PDB entry 3V61 | X-ray diffraction, 2.80 A resolution | chains A and B

Chain A:
Molecule: Ubiquitin-like protein SMT3
Organism: Saccharomyces cerevisiae
Reference sequence: Q12306 (SMT3_YEAST); numbering as in UniProt (aligned over 20-98)
Sequence (84 residues; numbered 15 to 98; the number before each row is that of its first residue):
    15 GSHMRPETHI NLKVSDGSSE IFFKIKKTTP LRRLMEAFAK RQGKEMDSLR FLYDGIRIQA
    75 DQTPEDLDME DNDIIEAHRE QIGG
Not modelled in the structure: 15-21
Sequence notes: expression tag (15-19)
Curated features (UniProtKB/Swiss-Prot):
  - cross-link: Gly98 (Glycyl lysine isopeptide (Gly-Lys) (interchain with K-? in acceptor proteins))
Metal / ion sites: barium ion site 1 near Asp82 (its only coordinating residue here); barium ion site 2 near Asp87 (its only coordinating residue here)

Chain B:
Molecule: Proliferating cell nuclear antigen
Organism: Saccharomyces cerevisiae
Reference sequence: P15873 (PCNA_YEAST); residue numbers follow UniProt; this construct covers 1-258
Sequence (258 residues; each row starts with the number of its first residue):
     1 MLEAKFEEAS LFKRIIDGFK DCVQLVNFQC KEDGIIAQAV DDSRVLLVSL EIGVEAFQEY
    61 RCDHPVTLGM DLTSLSKILR CGNNTDTLTL IADNTPDSII LLFEDTKKDR IAEYSLKLMD
   121 IDADFLGIEE LQYDSTLSLP SSEFSKIVRD LSQLSDSINI MITKETIKFV ADGDIGSGSV
   181 IIKPFVDMEH PETSIKLEMD QPVDLTFGAK YLLDIIKGSS LSDRVGIRLS SEAPALFQFD
   241 LKSGFLQFFL APKFNDEE
Not modelled in the structure: 255-258
Sequence notes: engineered mutation Gly127 (Lys in P15873)
Curated features (UniProtKB/Swiss-Prot):
  - DNA-binding region: Arg61 to Arg80
  - cross-link: Lys164 (Glycyl lysine isopeptide (Lys-Gly) (interchain with G-Cter in SUMO))
Glycans and other covalent adducts: N-ethylmaleimide (NEQ) linked to Cys22, Cys81
Metal / ion sites: barium ion site 1: Glu7, Thr85; barium ion site 2: Asp21, Asp214; barium ion site 3 near Glu55 (its only coordinating residue here); barium ion site 4 near Phe57 (its only coordinating residue here); barium ion site 5: Arg80, Gly82; barium ion site 6: Asp93, Thr95; barium ion site 7: Asp240, Leu241
Ligand contacts:
  - N-ethylmaleimide (NEQ), molecule 1: Ile15, Gly18, Phe19, Asp21, Val48, Asp214, Lys217, Gly218, Leu246, Phe248
  - N-ethylmaleimide (NEQ), molecule 2: Lys77, Ile78, Tyr114
What the authors report for this chain:
  - binding site for N-ethylmaleimide: Cys22, Cys81

Interface between chain A and chain B:
Pairs across the interface (1; chain A residue first):
  Gly98(A) - Lys164(B)  covalent bond

In short:
Chain A and chain B each contribute 1 residues to their interface, with 1 covalent bond. N-ethylmaleimide is
covalently linked to Cys22(B) and Cys81(B). The barium ion site 1 is built by Glu7(B) and Thr85(B). The paper
reports a binding site for N-ethylmaleimide at Cys22(B) and Cys81(B).
Here chain A is Ubiquitin-like protein SMT3 and chain B is Proliferating cell nuclear antigen, both from
Saccharomyces cerevisiae. Entry 3V61 (Structure of S. cerevisiae PCNA conjugated to SUMO on lysine 164) was
determined by X-ray diffraction (same publication as 3V60 and 3V62).
